7YI8 - chains C and D of the 4 polymer chains in the assembly; structure by electron microscopy, 2.70 A resolution.

# Chain C
Name: P1
Source organism: Tetrahymena thermophila SB210
UniProtKB: Q22VV9 (Q22VV9_TETTS); numbering as in UniProt (aligned over 1-360)
Chain sequence (360 residues; numbered 1 to 360; the number before each row is that of its first residue):
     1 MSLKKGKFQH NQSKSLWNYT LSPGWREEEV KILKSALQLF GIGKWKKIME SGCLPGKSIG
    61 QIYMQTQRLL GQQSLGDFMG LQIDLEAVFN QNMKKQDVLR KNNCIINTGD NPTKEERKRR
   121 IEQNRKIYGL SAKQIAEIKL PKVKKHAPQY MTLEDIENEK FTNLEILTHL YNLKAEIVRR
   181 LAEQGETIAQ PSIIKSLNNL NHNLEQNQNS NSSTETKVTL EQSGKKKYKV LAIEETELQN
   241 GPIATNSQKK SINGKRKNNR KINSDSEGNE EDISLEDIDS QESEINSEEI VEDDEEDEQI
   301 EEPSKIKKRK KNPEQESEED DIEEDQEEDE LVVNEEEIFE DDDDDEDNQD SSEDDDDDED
Not modelled in the structure: 1-151, 184-360
Reported in the primary citation:
  - mutagenesis - K44E/K46E/K47E: decreased catalytic activity

# Chain D
Name: Transmembrane protein, putative
Source organism: Tetrahymena thermophila SB210
UniProtKB: I7M8B9 (I7M8B9_TETTS); residues 1-142 here correspond to UniProt positions 154-295 (UniProt number = residue number + 153)
Chain sequence (171 residues; each row starts with the number of its first residue; numbers below 1 keep their minus sign (Met-28 is residue -28)):
   -28 MKHHHHHHHG AAGTSLYKKA GENLYFQGSM KKNGKSQNQP LDFTQYAKNM RKDLSNQDIC
    32 LEDGALNHSY FLTKKGQYWT PLNQKALQRG IELFGVGNWK EINYDEFSGK ANIVELELRT
    92 CMILGINDIT EYYGKKISEE EQEEIKKSNI AKGKKENKLK DNIYQKLQQM Q
Not modelled in the structure: -28 to 10, 133-142
Construct notes: initiating methionine (-28); expression tag (-27 to 0)
Reported in the primary citation:
  - mutagenesis - K45E/K46E/Q48E: unchanged catalytic activity

# Chain C / chain D interface
Residue-residue contacts - 7 pairs, chain C then chain D:
  Thr162(C) with Lys45(D); Gln48(D)
  Leu164(C) with Glu86(D)
  Glu165(C) with Lys45(D)
  Tyr171(C) with Asn83(D); Val85(D), hydrophobic
  Lys174(C) with Glu88(D)
Also at the interface, not in a pair above, chain D (7 interface residues in all): Thr44

# Summary
5 residues of chain C face 7 of chain D across their interface. From the paper: K44E/K46E/K47E of chain C
reduce catalytic activity; K45E/K46E/Q48E of chain D leave catalytic activity unchanged.
Chain C is P1 and chain D is Transmembrane protein, putative, both from Tetrahymena thermophila SB210; the
structure, Cryo-EM structure of SAH-bound MTA1-MTA9-p1-p2 complex, was determined by electron microscopy,
deposited together with 7YI9.
